6KTO - chains A and C of the 4 polymer chains in the assembly; structure by X-ray diffraction, 3.45 A resolution.

# Chain A
Protein: Mitotic spindle assembly checkpoint protein MAD2B
Organism: Homo sapiens
UniProtKB: Q9UI95 (MD2L2_HUMAN); residue numbers follow UniProt; this construct covers 1-211
Chain sequence (227 residues; each row starts with the number of its first residue; numbers below 1 keep their minus sign (Met-15 is residue -15)):
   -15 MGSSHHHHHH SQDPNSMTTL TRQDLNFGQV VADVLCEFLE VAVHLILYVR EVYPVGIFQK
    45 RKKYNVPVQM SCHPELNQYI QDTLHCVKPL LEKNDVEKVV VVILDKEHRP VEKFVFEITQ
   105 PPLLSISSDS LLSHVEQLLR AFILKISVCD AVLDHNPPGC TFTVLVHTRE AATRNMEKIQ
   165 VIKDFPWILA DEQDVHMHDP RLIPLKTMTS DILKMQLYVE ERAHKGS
Disordered / not traced: -15 to 12, 106-114, 210-211
Construct notes: expression tag (-15 to 0)
What the authors report for this chain:
  - self-association interface (contacts with another copy of this molecule): Arg124, Lys129, Asp134, Lys190
  - mutagenesis - W171A: unchanged binding to Shieldin complex subunit 2
  - mutagenesis - R124A, K129A, K190A: abolished binding to REV7 conformational dimer

# Chain C
Protein: Shieldin complex subunit 3
Organism: Homo sapiens
UniProtKB: Q6ZNX1 (SHLD3_HUMAN); numbering as in UniProt (aligned over 1-64)
Chain sequence (64 residues; each row starts with the number of its first residue):
     1 MTTEVILHYR PCESDPTQLP KIAEKAIQDF PTRPLSRFIP WFPYDGSKLP LRPKRSPPVI
    61 SEEA
Disordered / not traced: 1, 61-64

# Interface between chain A and chain C
Residue-residue contacts (64; chain A residue first):
  Tyr37(A) - Pro57(C)
  Tyr37(A) - Val59(C)  hydrogen bond (side chain-backbone)
  His57(A) - Ile60(C)
  Glu59(A) - Pro58(C)
  Glu59(A) - Ile60(C)
  Leu60(A) - Pro58(C)
  Tyr63(A) - Pro53(C)
  Tyr63(A) - Arg55(C)  hydrogen bond (side chain-backbone)
  Tyr63(A) - Ser56(C)
  Tyr63(A) - Pro57(C)
  Glu81(A) - Phe42(C)
  Lys82(A) - Phe42(C)  hydrogen bond (side chain-backbone)
  Lys82(A) - Pro43(C)
  Lys97(A) - Tyr44(C)  hydrogen bond
  Glu101(A) - Pro40(C)
  Glu101(A) - Trp41(C)  hydrogen bond (side chain-backbone)
  Glu101(A) - Phe42(C)  hydrogen bond (side chain-backbone)
  Thr103(A) - Trp41(C)
  Thr103(A) - Phe42(C)
  Thr145(A) - Pro57(C)
  Thr145(A) - Val59(C)
  Phe146(A) - Pro57(C)
  Thr147(A) - Arg52(C)
  Val148(A) - Leu51(C)
  Val148(A) - Arg52(C)
  Val148(A) - Pro53(C)
  Leu149(A) - Pro50(C)  hydrophobic
  Leu149(A) - Leu51(C)
  Leu149(A) - Arg52(C)
  Val150(A) - Pro50(C)
  Val150(A) - Leu51(C)  hydrogen bond (backbone-backbone)
  His151(A) - Asp45(C)
  His151(A) - Pro50(C)
  Ile163(A) - Leu51(C)  hydrophobic
  Asp168(A) - Arg55(C)
  Phe169(A) - Pro53(C)  hydrophobic
  Phe169(A) - Arg55(C)
  Pro170(A) - Pro53(C)
  Pro170(A) - Lys54(C)  hydrogen bond (backbone-backbone)
  Trp171(A) - Leu51(C)
  Trp171(A) - Arg52(C)
  Trp171(A) - Pro53(C)
  Ile172(A) - Leu51(C)
  Ile172(A) - Arg52(C)  hydrogen bond (backbone-backbone)
  Leu173(A) - Leu49(C)
  Leu173(A) - Leu51(C)  hydrophobic
  Ala174(A) - Leu49(C)
  Ala174(A) - Pro50(C)  hydrogen bond (backbone-backbone)
  Asp178(A) - Arg52(C)  salt bridge
  Val179(A) - Tyr44(C)  hydrogen bond (backbone-side chain)
  Val179(A) - Pro50(C)  hydrophobic
  His180(A) - Tyr44(C)
  Met181(A) - Tyr44(C)  hydrogen bond (backbone-side chain)
  Pro188(A) - Phe38(C)  hydrophobic
  Thr191(A) - Phe38(C)
  Lys198(A) - Trp41(C)
  Met199(A) - Trp41(C)
  Gln200(A) - Phe38(C)
  Gln200(A) - Ile39(C)
  Gln200(A) - Trp41(C)  hydrogen bond
  Tyr202(A) - Phe38(C)  hydrophobic
  Tyr202(A) - Pro40(C)
  Tyr202(A) - Phe42(C)  hydrogen bond (side chain-backbone)
  Glu204(A) - Tyr44(C)
Interface residues without a listed pair, chain A (44 interface residues in all): Ile102, Thr152, Met160, Glu176, Leu186, Lys190, Met192, Leu201
Interface residues without a listed pair, chain C (22 interface residues in all): Gly46, Lys48
From the paper, about this interface:
  - residue pairs: Pro188(A)-Phe38(C) (hydrophobic contact), Gln200(A)-Trp41(C) (hydrogen bond), Tyr202(A)-Phe38(C) (hydrophobic contact)
  - interface residues, chain A: Lys82(A), Glu101(A), Tyr202(A)
  - interface residues, chain C: Phe38(C), Pro40(C)
  - hot spots on chain C (mutagenesis) - F38A: decreased binding to REV7K129A

# Summary
44 residues of chain A and 22 residues of chain C are in contact; the contacts include 14 hydrogen bonds and 1
salt bridge. Polar pairs include Asp178(A)-Arg52(C), Tyr37(A)-Val59(C) and Tyr63(A)-Arg55(C). The paper
describes hydrophobic contacts between Pro188(A) and Phe38(C) and Tyr202(A) and Phe38(C); a hydrogen bond
between Gln200(A) and Trp41(C). From the paper: R124A, K129A and K190A of chain A abolish binding to REV7
conformational dimer; interface residues Lys82(A), Glu101(A) and Phe38(C) among others; 5 substitutions were
tested in all.
Here chain A is Mitotic spindle assembly checkpoint protein MAD2B and chain C is Shieldin complex subunit 3,
both from Homo sapiens. Entry 6KTO (Crystal structure of human SHLD3-C-REV7-O-REV7-SHLD2 complex) was
determined by X-ray diffraction.
